Entry 5YSM (X-ray diffraction, 1.90 A resolution); this record covers chain A.

# Chain A
Name: Cytochrome P450
Source organism: Amycolatopsis mediterranei (strain U-32)
Reference sequence: A0A0H3CVZ6 (A0A0H3CVZ6_AMYMU); numbering as in UniProt (aligned over 2-420)
Amino-acid sequence (441 residues; each row starts with the number of its first residue; numbers below 1 keep their minus sign (Met-20 is residue -20)):
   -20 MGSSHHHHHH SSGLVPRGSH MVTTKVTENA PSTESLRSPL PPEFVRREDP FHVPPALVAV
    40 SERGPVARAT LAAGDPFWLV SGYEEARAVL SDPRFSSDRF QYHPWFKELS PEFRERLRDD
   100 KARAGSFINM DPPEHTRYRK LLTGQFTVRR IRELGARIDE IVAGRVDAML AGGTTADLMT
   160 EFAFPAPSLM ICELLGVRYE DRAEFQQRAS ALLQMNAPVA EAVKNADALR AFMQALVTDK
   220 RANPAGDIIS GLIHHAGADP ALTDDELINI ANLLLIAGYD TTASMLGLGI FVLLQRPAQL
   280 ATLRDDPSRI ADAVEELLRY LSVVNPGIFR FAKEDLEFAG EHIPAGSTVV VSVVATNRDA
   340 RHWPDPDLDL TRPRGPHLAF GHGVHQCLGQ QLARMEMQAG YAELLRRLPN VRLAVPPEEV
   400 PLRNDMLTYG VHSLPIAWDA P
Not modelled in the structure: -20 to 18, 51-53, 82-101, 192-204, 419-420
Construct notes: expression tag (-20 to 1)
Bound ions: heme Fe near Cys366 (its only coordinating residue here)
Ligand contacts: heme (HEM): Phe106, Ile107, His114, Arg118, Phe125, Leu173, Leu252, Leu253, Ala256, Gly257, Thr260, Thr261, Met264, Leu297, Val302, Val303, Ile307, Arg309, Ala358, Phe359, Gly360, Val363, His364, Gln365, Cys366, Leu367, Gly368, Ala372, Met376
Reported in the primary citation:
  - conformationally variable residues (order/disorder transition): Pro83 to Arg97, Leu192 to Ala205

# Overview
Bound to chain A: heme. From the paper: conformational variability at Pro83 and Leu192.
Chain A is Cytochrome P450 (Amycolatopsis mediterranei (strain U-32)); the structure, Crystal Structure
Analysis of Rif16, was determined by X-ray diffraction together with 5YSW from the same study.
